7LTS - chains A and C of the 4 polymer chains in the assembly; structure by X-ray diffraction, 2.32 A resolution.

== Chain A (and C) ==
Protein: TP-methylase family protein
From: Shewanella oneidensis
Notes: chain C of this document is another copy of the same molecule, construct and numbering; everything in this record applies to it too
UniProt: Q8EGW3 (Q8EGW3_SHEON); residue numbers follow UniProt; this construct covers 1-263
Amino-acid sequence (263 residues; each row starts with the number of its first residue):
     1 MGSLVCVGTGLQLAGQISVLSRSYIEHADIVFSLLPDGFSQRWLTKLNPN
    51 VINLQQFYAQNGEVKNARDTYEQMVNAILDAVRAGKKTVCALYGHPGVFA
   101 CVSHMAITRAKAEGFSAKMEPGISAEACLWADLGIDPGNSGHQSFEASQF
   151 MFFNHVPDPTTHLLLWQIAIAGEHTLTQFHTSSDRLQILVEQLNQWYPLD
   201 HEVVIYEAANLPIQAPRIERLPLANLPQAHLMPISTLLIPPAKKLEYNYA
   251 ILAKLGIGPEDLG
Not modelled in the structure: 1
Sequence notes: engineered mutation A67 (Arg in Q8EGW3)
Ligand contacts: S-adenosylhomocysteine (SAH): L11, Y93, G94, H95, V98, F99, A100, S124, A125, W166, Q167, Y206, E207, A208, N210, P233, I234, S235, T236
Reported in the primary citation:
  - mutagenesis - Y58F (10-fold), Y71F (100-fold), Y93F: decreased catalytic activity
  - mutagenesis - Y93F (3.8-fold): decreased binding to SAM
  - mutagenesis - Y58F/Y71F: abolished catalytic activity
  - catalytic residues: Y58, Y71

== Interface between chain A and chain C ==
Pairs across the interface (139; chain A residue first):
  G15(A) - S18(C)
  G15(A) - V19(C)  hydrogen bond (backbone-backbone)
  G15(A) - L20(C)  hydrogen bond (backbone-backbone)
  Q16(A) - P121(C)
  I17(A) - S18(C)
  I17(A) - V19(C)  hydrogen bond (backbone-backbone)
  S18(A) - G15(C)
  S18(A) - Q16(C)  hydrogen bond (side chain-backbone)
  S18(A) - I17(C)
  S18(A) - I123(C)
  V19(A) - G15(C)  hydrogen bond (backbone-backbone)
  V19(A) - I17(C)  hydrogen bond (backbone-backbone)
  V19(A) - R22(C)
  L20(A) - G15(C)  hydrogen bond (backbone-backbone)
  R22(A) - V19(C)
  H95(A) - A127(C)  hydrogen bond (side chain-backbone)
  G97(A) - I135(C)
  G97(A) - D136(C)
  G97(A) - P137(C)
  V98(A) - W130(C)
  V98(A) - D136(C)
  V98(A) - P137(C)  hydrophobic
  F99(A) - D136(C)  hydrogen bond (backbone-side chain)
  F99(A) - G138(C)
  A100(A) - D136(C)
  H104(A) - W130(C)
  H104(A) - G134(C)  hydrogen bond (side chain-backbone)
  H104(A) - I135(C)
  H104(A) - D136(C)
  M119(A) - A131(C)
  P121(A) - Q16(C)
  P121(A) - I123(C)
  P121(A) - A127(C)
  P121(A) - C128(C)  hydrophobic
  P121(A) - A131(C)
  I123(A) - P121(C)
  I123(A) - G122(C)
  I123(A) - I123(C)  hydrophobic
  E126(A) - E126(C)
  A127(A) - H95(C)  hydrogen bond (backbone-side chain)
  A127(A) - P121(C)
  W130(A) - V98(C)
  W130(A) - H104(C)
  A131(A) - M119(C)
  A131(A) - P121(C)
  G134(A) - H104(C)
  I135(A) - G97(C)
  I135(A) - H104(C)
  D136(A) - G97(C)
  D136(A) - V98(C)
  D136(A) - F99(C)  hydrogen bond (side chain-backbone)
  D136(A) - A100(C)
  D136(A) - H104(C)
  P137(A) - G97(C)
  P137(A) - V98(C)  hydrophobic
  G138(A) - F99(C)
  G138(A) - Q149(C)
  N139(A) - Q149(C)  hydrogen bond (backbone-side chain)
  S140(A) - Q149(C)
  S140(A) - H155(C)
  G141(A) - S144(C)
  G141(A) - Q149(C)
  H142(A) - E126(C)
  H142(A) - H142(C)
  H142(A) - Q143(C)
  H142(A) - S144(C)  hydrogen bond (backbone-backbone)
  Q143(A) - H142(C)
  Q143(A) - Q143(C)
  S144(A) - G141(C)
  S144(A) - H142(C)  hydrogen bond (backbone-backbone)
  F145(A) - G141(C)
  F145(A) - D158(C)
  F145(A) - T161(C)
  Q149(A) - G138(C)
  Q149(A) - N139(C)  hydrogen bond (side chain-backbone)
  Q149(A) - S140(C)
  Q149(A) - G141(C)
  Q149(A) - L245(C)
  F150(A) - N248(C)
  M151(A) - N248(C)  hydrogen bond (backbone-side chain)
  M151(A) - I251(C)
  F152(A) - Y247(C)
  F152(A) - N248(C)  hydrogen bond (backbone-backbone)
  F152(A) - L252(C)  hydrophobic
  F152(A) - L255(C)  hydrophobic
  F153(A) - L245(C)  hydrophobic
  F153(A) - E246(C)
  F153(A) - Y247(C)  hydrophobic
  F153(A) - N248(C)
  N154(A) - E246(C)  hydrogen bond (backbone-backbone)
  N154(A) - Y247(C)  hydrogen bond (side chain-backbone)
  N154(A) - N248(C)
  H155(A) - S140(C)
  H155(A) - D158(C)  salt bridge
  H155(A) - T160(C)  hydrogen bond
  H155(A) - T161(C)
  H155(A) - L245(C)
  V156(A) - D158(C)
  D158(A) - F145(C)
  D158(A) - H155(C)  salt bridge
  D158(A) - V156(C)  hydrogen bond (side chain-backbone)
  T160(A) - H155(C)  hydrogen bond
  T161(A) - F145(C)
  H174(A) - D261(C)  hydrogen bond (side chain-backbone)
  L176(A) - I257(C)  hydrophobic
  L176(A) - D261(C)
  T177(A) - L255(C)
  T177(A) - I257(C)
  H180(A) - K254(C)
  H180(A) - L255(C)
  I188(A) - K254(C)
  I188(A) - L255(C)  hydrophobic
  E191(A) - K254(C)
  Q192(A) - N248(C)
  Q192(A) - I251(C)
  L245(A) - Q149(C)
  L245(A) - F153(C)  hydrophobic
  L245(A) - H155(C)
  E246(A) - F153(C)
  E246(A) - N154(C)  hydrogen bond (backbone-backbone)
  Y247(A) - F152(C)
  Y247(A) - F153(C)  hydrophobic
  N248(A) - M151(C)
  N248(A) - F152(C)  hydrogen bond (backbone-backbone)
  N248(A) - F153(C)
  N248(A) - N154(C)
  N248(A) - Q192(C)
  I251(A) - M151(C)
  I251(A) - I188(C)  hydrophobic
  I251(A) - Q192(C)
  L252(A) - F152(C)  hydrophobic
  K254(A) - E191(C)
  L255(A) - F152(C)  hydrophobic
  L255(A) - H180(C)  hydrogen bond (backbone-side chain)
  L255(A) - I188(C)  hydrophobic
  I257(A) - F152(C)  hydrophobic
  I257(A) - T177(C)
  D261(A) - H174(C)  hydrogen bond (backbone-side chain)
  L262(A) - H174(C)
Other interface residues (no listed pair), chain A (68 interface residues in all): A14, E120, G122, C128, E146, G172, R185
Other interface residues (no listed pair), chain C (66 interface residues in all): A14, C101, F150, L176, R185, L262

== Overview ==
The interface between chain A and chain C involves 68 residues on one side and 66 on the other, with 28
hydrogen bonds and 2 salt bridges. Polar contacts include H155(A)-D158(C), S18(A)-Q16(C) and H95(A)-A127(C).
Chain A binds S-adenosylhomocysteine. The paper reports catalytic residues Y58(A) and Y71(A); Y58F, Y71F and
Y93F of chain A reduce catalytic activity.
Both chains are TP-methylase family protein (Shewanella oneidensis). Entry 7LTS (Structure of the
alpha-N-methyltransferase (SonM mutant R67A) and RiPP precursor (SonA) heteromeric complex (with SAH)) was
determined by X-ray diffraction together with 7LTC, 7LTE, 7LTF, 7LTH and 7LTR from the same study.
